PDB entry 7LZA | X-ray diffraction, 2.03 A resolution | chain A

# Chain A
Protein: Putative two-component system response regulator
Organism: Streptomyces coelicolor (strain ATCC BAA-471 / A3(2) / M145)
UniProtKB: Q8CJW1 (Q8CJW1_STRCO); residues 1-231 here = UniProt positions 1-231
Amino-acid sequence (232 residues; numbered 0 to 231; the number before each row is that of its first residue; numbering starts at 0):
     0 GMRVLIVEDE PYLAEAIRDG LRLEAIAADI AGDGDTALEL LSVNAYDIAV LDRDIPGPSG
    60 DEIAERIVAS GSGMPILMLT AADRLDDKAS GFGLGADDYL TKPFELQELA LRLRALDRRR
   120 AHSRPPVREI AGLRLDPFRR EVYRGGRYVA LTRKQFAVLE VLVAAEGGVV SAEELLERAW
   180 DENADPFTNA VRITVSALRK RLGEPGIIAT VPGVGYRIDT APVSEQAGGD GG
Not modelled in the structure: 121, 220-231
Construct notes: expression tag (0)
Bound ions: Mg2+: D8, D51, D53; beryllium trifluoride ion near D51 (its only coordinating residue here)
What the authors report for this chain:
  - post-translational modification sites: D51
  - binding site for beryllium trifluoride ion: D51, D53, T79, K101
  - Mg2+ coordination: D8, D51, D53
  - Mg2+ coordination through a water molecule: E7
  - self-association interface (contacts with another copy of this molecule); pairs are residue here / residue on that copy: K87-E107, A88-L110 (hydrophobic contact), F91-L110 (hydrophobic contact), D96-R118 (backbone contact), D96-R117, D97-R111, Y98-R111 (backbone contact)
  - conformationally variable residues (order/disorder transition, side-chain flip): T79, Y98, R111, R118, H121
  - contacts within the chain: A81-Y98 (backbone contact)

# Overview
The Mg2+ site is built by D8, D51 and D53. From the paper: a binding site for beryllium trifluoride ion at
D51, D53 and T79 among others; Mg2+ coordination by D8, D51 and D53.
Chain A is Putative two-component system response regulator (Streptomyces coelicolor (strain ATCC BAA-471 /
A3(2) / M145)); the structure, Activated form of VanR from S. coelicolor, was determined by X-ray diffraction
(same publication as 7LZ9).
